Entry 2JC0 (X-ray diffraction, 2.20 A resolution); this record covers chain A.

[Chain A]
Protein: RNA-dependent RNA-polymerase
Source organism: Hepatitis C virus
UniProt: O39930 (O39930_9HEPC); residues 1-570 here = UniProt positions 1-570
Amino-acid sequence (570 residues; row label = number of the first residue in the row):
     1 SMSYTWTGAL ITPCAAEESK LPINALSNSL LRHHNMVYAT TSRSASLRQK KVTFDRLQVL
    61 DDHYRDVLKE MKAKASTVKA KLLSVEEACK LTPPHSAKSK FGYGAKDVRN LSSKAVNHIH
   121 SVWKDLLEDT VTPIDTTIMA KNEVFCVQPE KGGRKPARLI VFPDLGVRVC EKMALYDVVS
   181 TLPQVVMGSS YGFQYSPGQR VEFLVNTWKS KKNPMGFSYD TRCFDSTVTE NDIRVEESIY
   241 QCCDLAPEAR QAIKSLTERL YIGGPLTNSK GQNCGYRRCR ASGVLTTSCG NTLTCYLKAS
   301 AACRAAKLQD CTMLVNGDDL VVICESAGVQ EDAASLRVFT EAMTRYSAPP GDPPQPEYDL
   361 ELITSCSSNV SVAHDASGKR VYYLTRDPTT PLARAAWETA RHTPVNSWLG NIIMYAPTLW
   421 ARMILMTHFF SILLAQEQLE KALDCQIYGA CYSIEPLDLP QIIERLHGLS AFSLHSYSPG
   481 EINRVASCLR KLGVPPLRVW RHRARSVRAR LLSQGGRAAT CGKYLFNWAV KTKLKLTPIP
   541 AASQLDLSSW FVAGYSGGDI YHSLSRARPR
Disordered / not traced: 149-153, 563-570
Differences from the reference sequence: conflict His120 (Arg in O39930), Val131 (Glu in O39930), Val185 (Ala in O39930), Asn213 (Cys in O39930), Lys254 (Arg in O39930), Asn316 (Cys in O39930), Val329 (Thr in O39930), Val338 (Ala in O39930), Glu464 (Gln in O39930), Lys531 (Arg in O39930)
Ligand contacts:
  - 699 ((2S,4S,5R)-2-isobutyl-5-(2-thienyl)-1-[4-(trifluoromethyl)benzoyl]pyrrolidine-2,4-dicarboxylic acid), molecule 1: Arg200, Asn316, Ser365, Cys366, Ser367, Ser368, Leu384, Arg386, Arg394, Ser407, Gly410, Asn411, Met414, Tyr415, Gln446, Ile447, Tyr448, Gly449
  - 699, molecule 2: Thr418, Leu419, Arg422, Met423, Leu474, His475, Ser476, Tyr477, Arg501, Trp528, Lys533

[In short]
Chain A binds compound 699.
Chain A is RNA-dependent RNA-polymerase (Hepatitis C virus); the structure, Crystal structure of hepatitis C
virus polymerase in complex with inhibitor SB655264, was determined by X-ray diffraction, deposited together
with 2JC1.
